PDB entry 1LTB | X-ray diffraction, 2.60 A resolution | chains F and C of the 7 polymer chains in the assembly

[Chain F]
Protein: Heat-labile enterotoxin, subunit B
Organism: Escherichia coli
UniProt: P32890 (ELBP_ECOLI); residues 1-103 here correspond to UniProt positions 22-124 (UniProt number = residue number + 21)
Amino-acid sequence (103 residues; numbered 1 to 103; the number before each row is that of its first residue):
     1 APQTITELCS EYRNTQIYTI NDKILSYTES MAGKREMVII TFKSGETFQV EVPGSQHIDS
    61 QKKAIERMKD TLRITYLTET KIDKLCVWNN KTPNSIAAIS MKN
Disulfide bonds: C9-C86

[Chain C]
Protein: Heat-labile enterotoxin, subunit A
Organism: Escherichia coli
UniProt: P06717 (ELAP_ECOLI); residues 192-236 here correspond to UniProt positions 210-254 (UniProt number = residue number + 18)
Amino-acid sequence (45 residues; numbered 192 to 236; the number before each row is that of its first residue):
   192 RTITGDTCNE ETQNLSTIYL REYQSKVKRQ IFSDYQSEVD IYNRI
Not modelled in the structure: 192-195

[Chain F / chain C interface]
Residue-residue contacts - 14 pairs, chain F then chain C:
  K62(F) - Y233(C)
  K63(F) - Y233(C)
  E66(F) - I232(C)
  E66(F) - Y233(C)
  D70(F) - E229(C)
  R73(F) - Q227(C)
  R73(F) - E229(C)  salt bridge
  I74(F) - Q227(C)
  Y76(F) - R220(C)  hydrogen bond (backbone-side chain)
  L77(F) - R220(C)  hydrogen bond (backbone-side chain)
  T78(F) - Q221(C)  hydrogen bond (backbone-side chain)
  T78(F) - S224(C)
  E79(F) - K217(C)  salt bridge
  E79(F) - R220(C)

[In short]
10 residues of chain F face 8 of chain C across their interface; the contacts include 3 hydrogen bonds and 2
salt bridges. Among the polar pairs are R73(F)-E229(C), E79(F)-K217(C) and Y76(F)-R220(C).
Chain F is Heat-labile enterotoxin, subunit B and chain C is Heat-labile enterotoxin, subunit A, both from
Escherichia coli; the structure, 2.6 angstroms crystal structure of partially-activated E. coli heat-labile
enterotoxin (lt), was determined by X-ray diffraction.
